PDB entry 4E43 | X-ray diffraction, 1.54 A resolution | chains A and B of the 3 polymer chains in the assembly

[Chain A (and B)]
Protein: Protease
From: Human immunodeficiency virus 1
Notes: chain B of this document is another copy of the same molecule, construct and numbering; everything in this record applies to it too
Reference sequence: Q903N5 (Q903N5_9HIV1); residues 1-99 here = UniProt positions 1-99
Amino-acid sequence (99 residues; each row starts with the number of its first residue):
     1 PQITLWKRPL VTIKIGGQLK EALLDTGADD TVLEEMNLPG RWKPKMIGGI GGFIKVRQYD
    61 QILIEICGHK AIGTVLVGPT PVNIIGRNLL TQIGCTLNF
Sequence notes: engineered mutation Lys7 (Arg in Q903N5)

[Interface between chain A and chain B]
Residue-residue contacts (102; chain A residue first):
  Pro1(A) with Leu97(B); Asn98(B); Phe99(B), hydrogen bond (backbone-backbone)
  Gln2(A) with Thr96(B); Leu97(B); Asn98(B), hydrogen bond
  Ile3(A) with Thr96(B); Leu97(B), hydrogen bond (backbone-backbone); Phe99(B), hydrophobic
  Thr4(A) with Thr96(B)
  Leu5(A) with Thr26(B); Arg87(B), hydrogen bond (backbone-side chain); Leu90(B), hydrophobic; Thr91(B); Cys95(B)
  Trp6(A) with Arg87(B), hydrogen bond (backbone-side chain); Thr91(B)
  Lys7(A) with Arg87(B)
  Arg8(A) with Asp29(B), salt bridge; Arg87(B)
  Pro9(A) with Thr26(B); Arg87(B); Leu97(B), hydrophobic
  Leu23(A) with Gly27(B)
  Leu24(A) with Thr26(B), hydrogen bond (backbone-side chain); Leu97(B), hydrophobic
  Asp25(A) with Asp25(B); Thr26(B); Gly27(B)
  Thr26(A) with Leu5(B); Pro9(B); Leu24(B), hydrogen bond (side chain-backbone); Asp25(B); Thr26(B), hydrogen bond (side chain-backbone); Leu97(B)
  Gly27(A) with Leu23(B); Asp25(B), hydrogen bond (backbone-side chain)
  Asp29(A) with Arg8(B), salt bridge
  Gly48(A) with Ile50(B)
  Gly49(A) with Ile50(B); Pro81(B)
  Ile50(A) with Gly49(B); Ile50(B), hydrogen bond (backbone-backbone); Gly51(B), hydrogen bond (backbone-backbone); Gly52(B); Ile54(B), hydrophobic; Thr80(B); Pro81(B); Ile84(B), hydrophobic
  Gly51(A) with Gly51(B); Gly52(B); Ile54(B)
  Gly52(A) with Ile50(B); Gly51(B)
  Ile54(A) with Ile50(B)
  Cys67(A) with Phe99(B), hydrophobic
  His69(A) with Phe99(B)
  Thr80(A) with Ile50(B)
  Pro81(A) with Gly49(B)
  Ile84(A) with Ile50(B), hydrophobic
  Arg87(A) with Leu5(B), hydrogen bond (side chain-backbone); Trp6(B), hydrogen bond (side chain-backbone); Lys7(B); Arg8(B); Pro9(B)
  Leu90(A) with Leu5(B), hydrophobic
  Thr91(A) with Leu5(B); Trp6(B)
  Gln92(A) with Trp6(B)
  Ile93(A) with Phe99(B)
  Gly94(A) with Asn98(B); Phe99(B)
  Cys95(A) with Leu5(B); Leu97(B), hydrophobic; Asn98(B); Phe99(B), hydrophobic
  Thr96(A) with Gln2(B); Ile3(B); Thr4(B); Thr96(B); Leu97(B); Asn98(B), hydrogen bond (backbone-backbone)
  Leu97(A) with Pro1(B); Gln2(B); Ile3(B), hydrogen bond (backbone-backbone); Thr26(B); Cys95(B), hydrophobic; Thr96(B); Leu97(B), hydrophobic
  Asn98(A) with Pro1(B); Gln2(B), hydrogen bond; Gly94(B); Cys95(B); Thr96(B), hydrogen bond (backbone-backbone); Asn98(B), hydrogen bond
  Phe99(A) with Pro1(B), hydrogen bond (backbone-backbone); Ile3(B), hydrophobic; Cys67(B), hydrophobic; His69(B); Ile93(B); Gly94(B); Cys95(B), hydrophobic
Interface residues without a listed pair, chain A (39 interface residues in all): Ile47, Phe53
Interface residues without a listed pair, chain B (38 interface residues in all): Val32, Ile47, Gly48

[In short]
Chain A and chain B form an interface of 39 and 38 residues respectively; the contacts include 19 hydrogen
bonds and 2 salt bridges. Polar pairs include Arg8(A)-Asp29(B), Gln2(A)-Asn98(B) and Leu5(A)-Arg87(B).
Chain A and chain B are both Protease (Human immunodeficiency virus 1); the structure, HIV protease (PR) dimer
with acetate in exo site and peptide in active site, was determined by X-ray diffraction, deposited together
with 3KF0, 3KFN, 3KFP, 3KFR and 3KFS.
